7RCO - chains D and F of the 6 polymer chains in the assembly; structure by X-ray diffraction, 2.90 A resolution.

== Chain D (and F) ==
Molecule: 4A11.V2 Fab Heavy Chain
From: Homo sapiens
Notes: antibody fragment or engineered binder; chain F of this document is another copy of the same molecule, construct and numbering; everything in this record applies to it too
Chain sequence (233 residues; numbered 1 to 233; the number before each row is that of its first residue):
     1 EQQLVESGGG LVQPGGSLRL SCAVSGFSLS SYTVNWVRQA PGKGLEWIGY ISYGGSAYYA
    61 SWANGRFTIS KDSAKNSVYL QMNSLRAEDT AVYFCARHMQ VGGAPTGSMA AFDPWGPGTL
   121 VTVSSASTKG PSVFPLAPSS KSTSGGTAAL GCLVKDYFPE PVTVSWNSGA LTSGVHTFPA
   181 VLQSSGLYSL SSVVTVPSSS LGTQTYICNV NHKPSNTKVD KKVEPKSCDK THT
Unresolved in the structure: 1, 139-146, 226-233
Disulfides: Cys22-Cys95, Cys152-Cys208
From the paper describing this entry:
  - contacts within the chain: Tyr79-Gln81 (pi stacking)

== Interface between chain D and chain F ==
Pairs across the interface (6):
  Arg19(D) - Gln81(F)
  Thr68(D) - Lys75(F)
  Lys75(D) - Gly65(F)  hydrogen bond (side chain-backbone)
  Lys75(D) - Asn83(F)
  Gln81(D) - Arg19(F)  hydrogen bond
  Asn83(D) - Arg19(F)
Interface residues without a listed pair, chain D (6 interface residues in all): Gly65
Interface residues without a listed pair, chain F (6 interface residues in all): Thr68
From the paper, about this interface:
  - residue pairs: Arg19(D)-Gln81(F) (pi stacking), Gln81(D)-Arg19(F) (pi stacking)

== In short ==
Chain D and chain F each contribute 6 residues to their interface; the contacts include 2 hydrogen bonds.
Polar pairs include Lys75(D)-Gly65(F) and Gln81(D)-Arg19(F). The paper describes pi stacking between Arg19(D)
and Gln81(F) and Gln81(D) and Arg19(F). The paper reports contacts within the chain involving Tyr79(D) and
Gln81(D).
Both chains are 4A11.V2 Fab Heavy Chain (Homo sapiens). Entry 7RCO (Crystal structure of human TGF-beta-2
bound to 4A11.V2 Fab) was determined by X-ray diffraction.
